PDB entry 1DS5 | X-ray diffraction, 3.16 A resolution | chains B and E of the 4 polymer chains in the assembly

[Chain B]
Molecule: Casein kinase, alpha chain
Source organism: Zea mays
Notes: EC 2.7.1.37
UniProtKB: P28523 (CSK2A_MAIZE); residues 6-337 here correspond to UniProt positions 1-332 (UniProt number = residue number - 5)
Amino-acid sequence (332 residues; each row starts with the number of its first residue):
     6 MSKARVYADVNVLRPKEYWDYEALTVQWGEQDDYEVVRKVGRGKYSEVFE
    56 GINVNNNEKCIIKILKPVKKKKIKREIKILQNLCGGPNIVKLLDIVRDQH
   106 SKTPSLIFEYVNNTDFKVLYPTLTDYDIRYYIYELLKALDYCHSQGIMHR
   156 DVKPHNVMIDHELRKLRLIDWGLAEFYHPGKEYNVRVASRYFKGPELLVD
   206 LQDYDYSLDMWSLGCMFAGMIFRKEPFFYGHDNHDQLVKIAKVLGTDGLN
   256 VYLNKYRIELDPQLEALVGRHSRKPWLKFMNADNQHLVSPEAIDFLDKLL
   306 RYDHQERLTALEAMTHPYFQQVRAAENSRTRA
Not modelled in the structure: 334-337
Residues lining bound ligands: adenosine monophosphate (AMP): Val45, Gly46, Ser51, Val53, Ile66, Lys68, Val95, Glu114, Tyr115, Val116, His160, Asn161, Met163, Ile174, Asp175
Swiss-Prot annotation at these positions:
  - active site: Asp156 (Proton acceptor)
  - binding site (ATP): Val45 to Val53, Lys68

[Chain E]
Molecule: Casein kinase, beta chain
Notes: EC 2.7.1.37
UniProtKB: P67870 (CSK2B_HUMAN); residues 181-203 here = UniProt positions 181-203
Amino-acid sequence (23 residues; each row starts with the number of its first residue):
   181 NQFVPRLYGFKIHPMAYQLQLQA
Not modelled in the structure: 181-187
Swiss-Prot annotation at these positions:
  - region: Tyr188 to His193 (Interaction with alpha subunit)
  - natural variant: Leu187 (L187R: In POBINDS)

[Interface between chain B and chain E]
Residue-residue contacts - 21 pairs, chain B then chain E:
  Gln36(B) - Pro194(E)  hydrogen bond (side chain-backbone)
  Asp37(B) - Lys191(E)  salt bridge
  Tyr39(B) - Met195(E)
  Tyr39(B) - Ala196(E)
  Glu40(B) - Met195(E)
  Glu40(B) - Ala196(E)
  Glu40(B) - Gln198(E)  hydrogen bond
  Val41(B) - Ile192(E)  hydrophobic
  Val41(B) - Met195(E)  hydrophobic
  Val41(B) - Ala196(E)  hydrogen bond (backbone-backbone)
  Val41(B) - Tyr197(E)
  Val41(B) - Gln198(E)  hydrogen bond (backbone-backbone)
  Val42(B) - Gln198(E)
  Phe54(B) - Ile192(E)  hydrophobic
  Ile57(B) - Gln198(E)
  Ile67(B) - Met195(E)  hydrophobic
  Ile69(B) - His193(E)
  Arg102(B) - Pro194(E)
  Asp103(B) - His193(E)
  Asp103(B) - Pro194(E)
  Thr108(B) - His193(E)
Also at the interface, not in a pair above, chain B (15 interface residues in all): Val101, Ile112

[In short]
15 residues of chain B and 8 residues of chain E are in contact, with 4 hydrogen bonds and 1 salt bridge.
Polar contacts include Asp37(B)-Lys191(E), Gln36(B)-Pro194(E) and Glu40(B)-Gln198(E). Bound to chain B:
adenosine monophosphate.
Chain B is Casein kinase, alpha chain (Zea mays) and chain E is Casein kinase, beta chain; the structure,
Dimeric crystal structure of the alpha subunit in complex with two beta peptides mimicking the architecture
..., was determined by X-ray diffraction.
